PDB entry 4Z73 | X-ray diffraction, 3.30 A resolution | chains A and B of the 6 polymer chains in the assembly

Chain A (and B):
Name: Inorganic pyrophosphatase
Organism: Mycobacterium tuberculosis (strain ATCC 25618 / H37Rv)
Notes: EC 3.6.1.1; chain B of this document is another copy of the same molecule, construct and numbering; everything in this record applies to it too
UniProtKB: P9WI55 (IPYR_MYCTU); residues 1-162 here = UniProt positions 1-162
Amino-acid sequence (171 residues; row label = number of the first residue in the row; numbers below 1 keep their minus sign (Met-8 is residue -8)):
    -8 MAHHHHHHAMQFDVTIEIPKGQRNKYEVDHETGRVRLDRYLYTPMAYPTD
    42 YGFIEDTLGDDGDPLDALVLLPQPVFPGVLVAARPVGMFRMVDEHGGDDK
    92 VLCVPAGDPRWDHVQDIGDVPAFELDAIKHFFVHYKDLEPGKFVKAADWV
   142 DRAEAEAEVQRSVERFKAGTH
Unresolved in the structure: -8 to -1, 160-162
Differences from the reference sequence: initiating methionine (-8); expression tag (-7 to 0)
Swiss-Prot annotation at these positions:
  - active site: Asp89 (Proton acceptor)
  - binding site (Mg(2+)): Glu8, Asp52, Asp57, Asp84, Asp89
  - binding site (substrate): Lys16, Arg30, Tyr42, Tyr126
  - mutagenesis: His21 (H21K: 4-fold decrease in catalytic activity with Mg(2+) as cofactor. 3-fold increase in catalytic activity with Zn(2+) as cofactor. Shifts the pH for optimal activity to 8.5), Asp54 (D54N: 3-fold decrease in catalytic activity, and 2-fold decrease in substrate affinity), Asp57 (D57N: Loss of catalytic activity), His86 (H86A: Nearly no effect on catalytic activity with Mg(2+) as cofactor. 10-fold increase in catalytic activity with Zn(2+) as cofactor), Asp89 (D89N: Loss of catalytic activity)
Bound ions: Mn2+ site 1 near Asp57 (its only coordinating residue here); Mn2+ site 2: Asp128, Glu130, Lys133

Interface between chain A and chain B:
Contacting residue pairs - 31 pairs, chain A then chain B:
  Asp4(A) with Arg27(B), salt bridge
  Thr6(A) with Arg25(B), hydrogen bond
  Glu46(A) with Arg25(B), salt bridge
  Pro63(A) with Tyr31(B), hydrophobic
  Gln64(A) with Gln13(B), hydrogen bond; Arg14(B); Asn15(B), hydrogen bond (backbone-side chain); Tyr31(B)
  Pro65(A) with Asn15(B), hydrogen bond (backbone-side chain); Tyr17(B)
  Val66(A) with Tyr17(B); Leu28(B), hydrophobic
  Phe67(A) with Gln13(B); Tyr17(B); Phe67(B), hydrophobic; Pro68(B)
  Gly69(A) with Arg25(B), hydrogen bond (backbone-side chain); Val26(B)
  Val70(A) with Val26(B); Arg27(B); Leu28(B)
  Leu71(A) with Arg25(B); Val26(B), hydrogen bond (backbone-backbone); Arg27(B); Leu28(B), hydrogen bond (backbone-backbone)
  Ala73(A) with Arg27(B)
  Asp99(A) with Tyr33(B)
  Pro100(A) with Tyr33(B)
  Arg101(A) with Tyr31(B), hydrogen bond (side chain-backbone); Leu32(B); Tyr33(B)
Interface residues without a listed pair, chain A (17 interface residues in all): Leu62, Val72

In short:
The interface between chain A and chain B involves 17 residues on one side and 13 on the other, with 8
hydrogen bonds and 2 salt bridges. Polar contacts include Asp4(A)-Arg27(B), Glu46(A)-Arg25(B) and
Thr6(A)-Arg25(B).
Both chains are Inorganic pyrophosphatase (Mycobacterium tuberculosis (strain ATCC 25618 / H37Rv)). Entry 4Z73
(Crystal structure of inorganic pyrophosphatase from Mycobacterium tuberculosis in complex with a phosphate
ion and an ...) was determined by X-ray diffraction (same publication as 4Z70, 4Z71, 4Z72 and 4Z74).
